Entry 1LFU (solution NMR); this record covers chains A and P of the 3 polymer chains in the assembly.

[Chain A]
Molecule: 14-nt DNA strand
Sequence (14 nucleotides; each row starts with the number of its first residue):
     1 GCGCATGATT GCCC

[Chain P]
Protein: homeobox protein PBX1
Organism: Mus musculus
Notes: fragment: homeodomain AND conserved C-terminus
UniProtKB: P41778 (PBX1_MOUSE); the construct lacks a stretch of the UniProt sequence, so the offset changes along the chain: 1-23 = UniProt 233-255; 24-78 = UniProt 259-313
Sequence (82 residues; numbered 0 to 78 plus 3 insertion-coded residues; the number before each row is that of its first residue; a row labelled like 23A-23C holds insertion residues (23A, then the next letters in order); numbering starts at 0):
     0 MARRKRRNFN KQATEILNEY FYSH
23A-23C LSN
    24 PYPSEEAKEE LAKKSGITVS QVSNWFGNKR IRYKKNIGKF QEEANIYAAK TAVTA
Construct notes: initiating methionine (0); engineered mutation Ser38 (Cys273 in P41778)
Swiss-Prot annotation at these positions:
  - DNA-binding region: Ala1 to Ile60 (Homeobox)
  - site: Asn51 (Required for binding to the NFIL3 promoter)

[Chain A / chain P interface]
Residue-residue contacts (18; chain A residue first):
  DA5(A) with Lys4(P), base contact
  DT6(A) with Lys4(P), base contact; Arg5(P), sugar contact
  DG7(A) with Lys4(P), sugar contact; Arg5(P), sugar contact; Phe8(P), phosphate contact; Thr13(P), phosphate contact; Arg55(P), phosphate contact
  DA8(A) with Arg3(P), phosphate contact; Lys4(P), sugar contact; Arg5(P), sugar contact; Arg6(P), phosphate contact; Asn7(P), phosphate contact; Phe8(P), phosphate contact; Asn47(P), phosphate contact; Asn51(P), base contact
  DT9(A) with Arg3(P), sugar contact; Asn47(P), base contact
Other interface residues (no listed pair), chain P (12 interface residues in all): Arg2, Trp48

[In short]
5 residues of chain A and 12 residues of chain P are in contact. From UniProt: a DNA-binding region on chain
P.
Chain A is a 14-nt DNA strand and chain P is homeobox protein PBX1 (Mus musculus); the structure, NMR Solution
Structure of the Extended PBX Homeodomain Bound to DNA, was determined by solution NMR.
